Entry 4ENK (X-ray diffraction, 3.04 A resolution); this record covers chains A and C of the 3 polymer chains in the assembly.

# Chain A
Name: Alkyltransferase-like protein 1
Organism: Schizosaccharomyces pombe
UniProt: Q9UTN9 (ATL1_SCHPO); residue numbers follow UniProt; this construct covers 1-108
Chain sequence (116 residues; each row starts with the number of its first residue):
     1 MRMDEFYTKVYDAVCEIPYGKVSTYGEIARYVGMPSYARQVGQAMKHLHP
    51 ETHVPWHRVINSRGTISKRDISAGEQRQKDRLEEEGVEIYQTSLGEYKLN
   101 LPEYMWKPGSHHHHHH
Unresolved in the structure: 109-116
Construct notes: expression tag (109-116)
Curated features (UniProtKB/Swiss-Prot):
  - site: Tyr25 (Required for phosphate rotation/nucleotide flipping), Arg39 (Arg finger, required for nucleotide flipping), Arg69 (Critical for recognition of O(6)-alkylguanines, probes the electrostatic potential of the flipped base to distinguish between O(6)-alkylguanine and guanine)
  - mutagenesis: Arg69 (R69A/F: Reduces discrimination of modified bases 10-100-fold and increases sensitivity toward alkylating agents)
From the paper describing this entry:
  - binding site for the 13-nt DNA strand (chain C): Arg39
  - binding site for the 13-nt DNA strand: Pro50

# Chain C
Molecule: 13-nt DNA strand
Sequence (13 nucleotides; numbered 14 to 26; the number before each row is that of its first residue):
    14 CTACTAGCCATGG

# Chain A / chain C interface
Contacting residue pairs (13):
  Met3(A) - DA23(C)  sugar contact
  Met3(A) - DT24(C)  phosphate contact
  Tyr7(A) - DT24(C)  phosphate contact
  Ser36(A) - DC21(C)  phosphate contact
  Ser36(A) - DC22(C)  hydrogen bond to the phosphate
  Tyr37(A) - DC22(C)  sugar contact
  Tyr37(A) - DA23(C)  hydrogen bond to the phosphate
  Arg39(A) - DC21(C)  hydrogen bond to the base
  Arg39(A) - DC22(C)  base contact
  Gln40(A) - DC22(C)  hydrogen bond to the phosphate
  Gln40(A) - DA23(C)  hydrogen bond to the sugar
  Thr92(A) - DT15(C)  phosphate contact
  Leu94(A) - DT15(C)  sugar contact
Interface residues without a listed pair, chain C (6 interface residues in all): DG20

# Overview
8 residues of chain A face 6 of chain C across their interface, with 5 hydrogen bonds. Among the polar pairs
are Arg39(A)-DC21(C), Gln40(A)-DA23(C) and Ser36(A)-DC22(C). From the paper: a binding site for the 13-nt DNA
strand (chain C) at Arg39(A); a binding site for the 13-nt DNA strand at Pro50(A).
Chain A is Alkyltransferase-like protein 1 (Schizosaccharomyces pombe) and chain C is a 13-nt DNA strand; the
structure, Crystal structure of S. pombe Atl1 in complex with damaged DNA containing O6-propylguanine, was
determined by X-ray diffraction (same publication as 4ENJ, 4ENM and 4ENN).
